6VOL - chains C and F of the 26 polymer chains in the assembly; structure by electron microscopy, 4.06 A resolution (low resolution: residue-level contacts below are approximate; hydrogen-bond / salt-bridge calls are withheld).

Chain C:
Name: ATP synthase subunit alpha, chloroplastic
Source organism: Spinacia oleracea
Notes: EC 7.1.2.2
UniProtKB: P06450 (ATPA_SPIOL); numbering as in UniProt (aligned over 1-507)
Chain sequence (507 residues; numbered 1 to 507; the number before each row is that of its first residue):
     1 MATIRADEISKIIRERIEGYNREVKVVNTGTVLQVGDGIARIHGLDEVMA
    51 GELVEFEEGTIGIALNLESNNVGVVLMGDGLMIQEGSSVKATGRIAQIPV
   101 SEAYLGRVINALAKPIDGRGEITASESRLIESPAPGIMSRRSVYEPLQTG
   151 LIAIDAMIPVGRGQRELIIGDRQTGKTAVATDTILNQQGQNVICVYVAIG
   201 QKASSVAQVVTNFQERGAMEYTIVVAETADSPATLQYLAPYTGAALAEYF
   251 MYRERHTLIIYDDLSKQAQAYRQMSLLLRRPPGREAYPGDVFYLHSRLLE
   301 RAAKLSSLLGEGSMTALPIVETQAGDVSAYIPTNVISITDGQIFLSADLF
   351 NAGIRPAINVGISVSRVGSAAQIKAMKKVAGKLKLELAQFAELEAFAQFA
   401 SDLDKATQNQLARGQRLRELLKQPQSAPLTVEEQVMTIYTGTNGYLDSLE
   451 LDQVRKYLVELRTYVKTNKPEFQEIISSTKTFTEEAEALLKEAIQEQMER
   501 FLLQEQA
Disordered / not traced: 1-4, 505-507
Residues lining bound ligands:
  - ADP (adenosine-5'-diphosphate): Val-364, Ser-365, Arg-366, Leu-385
  - ATP (adenosine-5'-triphosphate): Asp-171, Arg-172, Gln-173, Thr-174, Gly-175, Lys-176, Thr-177, Ala-178, Phe-350, Arg-355, Pro-356, Gln-423, Pro-424, Gln-425
Curated features (UniProtKB/Swiss-Prot):
  - binding site (ATP): Gly-170 to Thr-177
  - site: Ser-363 (Required for activity)

Chain F:
Name: ATP synthase subunit beta, chloroplastic
Source organism: Spinacia oleracea
Notes: EC 7.1.2.2
UniProtKB: P00825 (ATPB_SPIOL); residues 1-498 here = UniProt positions 1-498
Chain sequence (498 residues; row label = number of the first residue in the row):
     1 MRINPTTSDPGVSTLEKKNLGRIAQIIGPVLDVAFPPGKMPNIYNALIVK
    51 GRDTAGQPMNVTCEVQQLLGNNRVRAVAMSATDGLTRGMEVIDTGAPLSV
   101 PVGGATLGRIFNVLGEPVDNLGPVDTRTTSPIHRSAPAFTQLDTKLSIFE
   151 TGIKVVDLLAPYRRGGKIGLFGGAGVGKTVLIMELINNIAKAHGGVSVFG
   201 GVGERTREGNDLYMEMKESGVINEQNIAESKVALVYGQMNEPPGARMRVG
   251 LTALTMAEYFRDVNEQDVLLFIDNIFRFVQAGSEVSALLGRMPSAVGYQP
   301 TLSTEMGSLQERITSTKEGSITSIQAVYVPADDLTDPAPATTFAHLDATT
   351 VLSRGLAAKGIYPAVDPLDSTSTMLQPRIVGEEHYEIAQRVKETLQRYKE
   401 LQDIIAILGLDELSEEDRLTVARARKIERFLSQPFFVAEVFTGSPGKYVG
   451 LAETIRGFQLILSGELDSLPEQAFYLVGNIDEATAKAMNLEMESKLKK
Disordered / not traced: 1-16, 495-498
Residues lining bound ligands:
  - ATP (adenosine-5'-triphosphate), molecule 1: Gly-173, Ala-174, Gly-175, Val-176, Gly-177, Lys-178, Thr-179, Val-180, Leu-181, Arg-205, Glu-208, Asp-273, Asn-274, Tyr-362, Gln-433, Phe-435, Ala-438, Phe-441, Thr-442
  - ATP, molecule 2: Thr-373, Leu-375, Gln-376, Tyr-385
  - tentoxin (TTX): Gly-28, Pro-29, Ala-81, Thr-82, Asp-83
Curated features (UniProtKB/Swiss-Prot):
  - binding site (ATP): Gly-172 to Thr-179

Chain C / chain F interface:
Contacting residue pairs - 76 pairs, chain C then chain F:
  Leu-33(C) with Leu-68(F); Gly-70(F)
  Gln-34(C) with Leu-68(F); Leu-69(F)
  Val-35(C) with Gln-67(F); Leu-68(F)
  Gly-36(C) with Gln-67(F)
  Asp-37(C) with Gln-67(F); Arg-291(F)
  Gly-80(C) with Ile-43(F)
  Leu-81(C) with Asn-42(F); Ile-43(F)
  Met-82(C) with Asn-42(F)
  Ile-83(C) with Asn-42(F)
  Glu-85(C) with Met-40(F); Leu-68(F); Gly-70(F); Asn-71(F); Asn-72(F)
  Val-108(C) with Phe-139(F)
  Ile-116(C) with Phe-139(F)
  Asp-117(C) with Thr-140(F)
  Arg-172(C) with Phe-343(F); Asp-369(F)
  Gln-173(C) with Thr-371(F); Ser-372(F); Thr-373(F)
  Gln-201(C) with Glu-311(F)
  Lys-202(C) with Glu-311(F); Ala-344(F); His-345(F); Leu-346(F)
  Ala-203(C) with Phe-139(F); Leu-142(F); Glu-311(F)
  Ser-204(C) with Thr-314(F)
  Val-206(C) with Phe-139(F)
  Ala-207(C) with Phe-139(F); Leu-142(F); Thr-144(F)
  Gln-208(C) with Thr-144(F); Leu-146(F); Arg-163(F)
  Thr-211(C) with Thr-144(F)
  Thr-228(C) with Glu-311(F)
  Ala-229(C) with Gly-307(F); Glu-311(F); His-345(F)
  Asp-230(C) with Ala-136(F); Glu-311(F)
  Lys-266(C) with Ser-303(F); Thr-341(F)
  Gln-269(C) with Ser-303(F); Thr-341(F)
  Gln-273(C) with Pro-300(F); Thr-301(F); Thr-304(F)
  Leu-276(C) with Pro-293(F); Ser-294(F); Pro-300(F)
  Leu-277(C) with Arg-291(F); Pro-300(F); Thr-301(F)
  Arg-279(C) with Met-292(F)
  Arg-280(C) with Met-292(F)
  Ala-286(C) with Ser-294(F); Ala-295(F)
  Gln-323(C) with Thr-335(F); Ala-340(F)
  Asp-348(C) with Gln-396(F); Glu-400(F)
  Asn-351(C) with Glu-393(F); Gln-396(F)
  Ala-352(C) with Glu-393(F)
  Gly-353(C) with Glu-393(F)
  Arg-355(C) with Gln-389(F)
Also at the interface, not in a pair above, chain C (45 interface residues in all): Gln-84, Gly-118, Val-210, Arg-272, Glu-285
Also at the interface, not in a pair above, chain F (53 interface residues in all): Gly-38, Tyr-44, Gln-66, Asp-143, Lys-167, Gly-290, Leu-334, Asp-347, Leu-368, Lys-392

Summary:
45 residues of chain C and 53 residues of chain F are in contact. One ATP molecule is bound between chain C
and chain F. Bound to chain C: ADP. Bound to chain F: ATP and tentoxin.
Chain C is ATP synthase subunit alpha, chloroplastic and chain F is ATP synthase subunit beta, chloroplastic,
both from Spinacia oleracea; the structure, Chloroplast ATP synthase (R2, CF1FO), was determined by electron
microscopy (same publication as 6VM1, 6VM4, 6VMB, 6VMD, 6VMG, 6VOF and 8 further entries).
